Entry 1OIW (X-ray diffraction, 2.05 A resolution); this record covers chain A.

[Chain A]
Molecule: Ras-related protein rab-11A
Organism: Homo sapiens
UniProtKB: P24410 (R11A_HUMAN); numbering as in UniProt (aligned over 1-173)
Chain sequence (191 residues; row label = number of the first residue in the row; note: 1 number in that range is skipped by the numbering (no residue carries it; nothing is unmodelled there); numbers below 1 keep their minus sign (Met-18 is residue -18)):
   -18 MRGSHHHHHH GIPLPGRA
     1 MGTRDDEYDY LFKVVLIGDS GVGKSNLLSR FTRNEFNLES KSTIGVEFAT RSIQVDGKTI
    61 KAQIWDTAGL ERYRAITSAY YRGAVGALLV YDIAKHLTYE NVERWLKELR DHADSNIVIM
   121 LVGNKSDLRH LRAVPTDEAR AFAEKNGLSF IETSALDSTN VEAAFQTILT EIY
Not modelled in the structure: -18 to -1, 1-7
Construct notes: engineered mutation Leu70 (Gln in P24410)
Bound ions: Mg2+: Ser25, Thr43 (together with GTP-gamma-S)
Residues lining bound ligands: GTP-gamma-S (GSP; 5'-guanosine-diphosphate-monothiophosphate): Asp19, Ser20, Gly21, Val22, Gly23, Lys24, Ser25, Asn26, Phe36, Asn37, Leu38, Glu39, Ser40, Lys41, Ser42, Thr43, Thr67, Ala68, Gly69, Asn124, Lys125, Asp127, Leu128, Ser154, Ala155, Leu156

[Summary]
Chain A binds GTP-gamma-S. The Mg2+ site is built by Ser25 and Thr43.
Chain A is Ras-related protein rab-11A (Homo sapiens); the structure, X-ray structure of the small G protein
Rab11a in complex with GTPgammaS, was determined by X-ray diffraction together with 1OIV from the same study.
